6QWH - chains A and D of the 4 polymer chains in the assembly; structure by X-ray diffraction, 2.90 A resolution.

[Chain A]
Molecule: Listeriolysin positive regulatory factor A
Organism: Listeria monocytogenes
UniProt: Q4TVQ0 (Q4TVQ0_LISMN); numbering as in UniProt (aligned over 1-237)
Chain sequence (239 residues; each row starts with the number of its first residue; numbers below 1 keep their minus sign (Gly-1 is residue -1)):
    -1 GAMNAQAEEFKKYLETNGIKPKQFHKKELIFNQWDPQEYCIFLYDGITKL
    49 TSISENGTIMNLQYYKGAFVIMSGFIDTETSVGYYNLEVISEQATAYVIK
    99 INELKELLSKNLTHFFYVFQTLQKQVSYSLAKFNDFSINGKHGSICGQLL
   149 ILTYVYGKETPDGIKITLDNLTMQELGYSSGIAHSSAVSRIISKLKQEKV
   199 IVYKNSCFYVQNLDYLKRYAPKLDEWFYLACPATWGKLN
Unresolved in the structure: -1 to 1
Construct notes: expression tag (-1 to 0); engineered mutation His140 (Leu in Q4TVQ0)
Reported in the primary citation:
  - mutagenesis - L140H, G145S: increased binding to the 30-nt DNA strand
  - mutagenesis - L140H, G145S: increased growth in response to G-6-P
  - mutagenesis - L140H: increased expression
  - mutagenesis - G145C, G145S: increased signaling

[Chain D]
Molecule: 30-nt DNA strand
Sequence (30 nucleotides; numbered 1 to 30; the number before each row is that of its first residue):
     1 TATCGTCGTTAACAAATGTTAATGCCTCAA

[Chain A / chain D interface]
Residue-residue contacts - 15 pairs, chain A then chain D:
  Asn137(A) - DT17(D)  phosphate contact
  Lys139(A) - DT17(D)  hydrogen bond to the phosphate
  Lys139(A) - DG18(D)  phosphate contact
  His140(A) - DT17(D)  hydrogen bond to the phosphate
  Ile180(A) - DG18(D)  phosphate contact
  Ala181(A) - DT19(D)  phosphate contact
  His182(A) - DT19(D)  salt bridge to the phosphate
  His182(A) - DT20(D)  phosphate contact
  Ser184(A) - DT19(D)  base contact
  Ser184(A) - DT20(D)  hydrogen bond to the base
  Ala185(A) - DG18(D)  phosphate contact
  Ala185(A) - DT19(D)  base contact
  Arg188(A) - DT17(D)  base contact
  Arg188(A) - DG18(D)  hydrogen bond to the base
  Arg188(A) - DT19(D)  hydrogen bond to the base
Also at the interface, not in a pair above, chain A (13 interface residues in all): Gly138, Gly179, Ile189, Lys192
Also at the interface, not in a pair above, chain D (6 interface residues in all): DA16, DA21

[Summary]
13 residues of chain A and 6 residues of chain D are in contact; the contacts include 5 hydrogen bonds and 1
salt bridge. Polar contacts include Ser184(A)-DT20(D), Arg188(A)-DG18(D) and Arg188(A)-DT19(D). The paper
reports that L140H and G145S of chain A increase binding to the 30-nt DNA strand; L140H and G145S of chain A
increase growth in response to G-6-P.
Here chain A is Listeriolysin positive regulatory factor A (Listeria monocytogenes) and chain D is a 30-nt DNA
strand. Entry 6QWH (The Transcriptional Regulator PrfA-L140H mutant from Listeria Monocytogenes in complex
with a 30-bp operator PrfA-box motif) was determined by X-ray diffraction together with 6QWF, 6QWK and 6QWM
from the same study.
